Entry 5ZBQ (X-ray diffraction, 2.70 A resolution); this record covers chain A.

[Chain A]
Protein: Neuropeptide Y receptor type 1, T4 Lysozyme
Organism: Homo sapiens
Notes: EC 3.2.1.17
UniProt: chimeric construct of P25929, A0A097J792: residues 2-358 from P25929 (NPY1R_HUMAN) positions 2-358 (same numbers); residues 1001-1160 from A0A097J792 positions 2-161 (UniProt number = residue number - 999)
Sequence (525 residues; each row starts with the number of its first residue; note: 634 numbers in that range are skipped by the numbering (no residue carries them; nothing is unmodelled there)):
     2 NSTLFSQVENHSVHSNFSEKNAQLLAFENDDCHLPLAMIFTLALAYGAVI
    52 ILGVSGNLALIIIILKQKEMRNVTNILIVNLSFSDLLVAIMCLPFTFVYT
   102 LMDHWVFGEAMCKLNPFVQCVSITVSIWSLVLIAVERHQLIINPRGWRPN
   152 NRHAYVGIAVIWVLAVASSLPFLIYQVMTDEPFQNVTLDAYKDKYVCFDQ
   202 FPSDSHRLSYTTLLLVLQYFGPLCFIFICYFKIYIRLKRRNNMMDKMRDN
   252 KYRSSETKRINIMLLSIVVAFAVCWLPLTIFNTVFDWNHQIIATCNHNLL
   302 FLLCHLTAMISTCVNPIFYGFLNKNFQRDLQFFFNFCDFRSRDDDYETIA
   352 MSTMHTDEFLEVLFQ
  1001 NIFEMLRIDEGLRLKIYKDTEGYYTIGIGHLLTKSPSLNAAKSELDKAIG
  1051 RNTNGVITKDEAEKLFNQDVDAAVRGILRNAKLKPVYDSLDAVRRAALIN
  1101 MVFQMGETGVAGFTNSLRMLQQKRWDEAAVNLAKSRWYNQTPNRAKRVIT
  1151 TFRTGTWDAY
Unresolved in the structure: 2-17, 242-255, 338-366, 1132-1134
Sequence notes: engineered mutation Trp129 (Phe in P25929), Thr1053 (Cys54 in A0A097J792), Ala1096 (Cys97 in A0A097J792)
Disulfide bonds: Cys33-Cys296, Cys113-Cys198
Residues lining bound ligands: 9AO (N~2~-(diphenylacetyl)-N-[(4-hydroxyphenyl)methyl]-N~5~-(N'-{[2-(propanoylamino)ethyl]carbamoyl}carbamimidoyl)-D-ornithinamide): Leu26, Pro117, Gln120, Cys121, Ile124, Phe173, Asp200, Thr212, Leu215, Leu216, Gln219, Tyr220, Trp276, Leu279, Thr280, Phe282, Asn283, Thr284, Phe286, Asp287, His290, Ala294, His298, Asn299, Phe302, His306
UniProt features mapped onto this chain:
  - lipidation: Cys338 (S-palmitoyl cysteine)
  - glycosylation (N-linked (GlcNAc...) asparagine): Asn2, Asn11, Asn17
What the authors report for this chain:
  - binding site for 9AO: Gln120, Cys121, Ile124, Leu216, Gln219, Trp276, Leu279, Thr280, Phe282, Asn283, Phe286, Asp287, Phe302
  - mutagenesis - N283A, D287N, F302A: abolished signaling in response to 9AO
  - mutagenesis - W276A (4-7 fold), F286A (2-5-fold): decreased signaling in response to 9AO
  - mutagenesis - Q120N: unchanged signaling in response to 9AO
  - mutagenesis - Q120H: increased signaling in response to 9AO
  - mutagenesis - Y100A (284-fold), Q120H (26-fold), F184A, F184N, V197N, N283A, D287N: decreased signaling in response to NPY
  - mutagenesis - Q219A (30-fold), Q219V (30-fold), W276A (over 2,000-fold): decreased binding to [3H]-UR-MK299
  - binding site for 9AO: Asn299 (from molecular simulation)
  - mutagenesis - Q219A (30-fold), Q219V (30-fold), W276A (2,000-fold): decreased binding to 9AO
  - mutagenesis - N283A, D287N: abolished binding to 9AO

[Summary]
Ligands of chain A: compound 9AO. The paper reports a binding site for 9AO at Gln120, Cys121 and Ile124 among
others; Y100A, Q120H and F184A, among others, reduce signaling in response to NPY; 13 substitutions were
tested in all.
Chain A is Neuropeptide Y receptor type 1, T4 Lysozyme (Homo sapiens); the structure, The Crystal Structure of
human neuropeptide Y Y1 receptor with UR-MK299, was determined by X-ray diffraction together with 5ZBH from
the same study.
